PDB entry 4AIP | X-ray diffraction, 2.40 A resolution | chains B and C of the 3 polymer chains in the assembly

# Chain B (and C)
Name: Fe-regulated protein B
Organism: Neisseria meningitidis
Notes: chain C of this document is another copy of the same molecule, construct and numbering; everything in this record applies to it too
UniProt: Q51162 (Q51162_NEIME); residues 45-742 here correspond to UniProt positions 23-720 (UniProt number = residue number - 22)
Amino-acid sequence (742 residues; row label = number of the first residue in the row):
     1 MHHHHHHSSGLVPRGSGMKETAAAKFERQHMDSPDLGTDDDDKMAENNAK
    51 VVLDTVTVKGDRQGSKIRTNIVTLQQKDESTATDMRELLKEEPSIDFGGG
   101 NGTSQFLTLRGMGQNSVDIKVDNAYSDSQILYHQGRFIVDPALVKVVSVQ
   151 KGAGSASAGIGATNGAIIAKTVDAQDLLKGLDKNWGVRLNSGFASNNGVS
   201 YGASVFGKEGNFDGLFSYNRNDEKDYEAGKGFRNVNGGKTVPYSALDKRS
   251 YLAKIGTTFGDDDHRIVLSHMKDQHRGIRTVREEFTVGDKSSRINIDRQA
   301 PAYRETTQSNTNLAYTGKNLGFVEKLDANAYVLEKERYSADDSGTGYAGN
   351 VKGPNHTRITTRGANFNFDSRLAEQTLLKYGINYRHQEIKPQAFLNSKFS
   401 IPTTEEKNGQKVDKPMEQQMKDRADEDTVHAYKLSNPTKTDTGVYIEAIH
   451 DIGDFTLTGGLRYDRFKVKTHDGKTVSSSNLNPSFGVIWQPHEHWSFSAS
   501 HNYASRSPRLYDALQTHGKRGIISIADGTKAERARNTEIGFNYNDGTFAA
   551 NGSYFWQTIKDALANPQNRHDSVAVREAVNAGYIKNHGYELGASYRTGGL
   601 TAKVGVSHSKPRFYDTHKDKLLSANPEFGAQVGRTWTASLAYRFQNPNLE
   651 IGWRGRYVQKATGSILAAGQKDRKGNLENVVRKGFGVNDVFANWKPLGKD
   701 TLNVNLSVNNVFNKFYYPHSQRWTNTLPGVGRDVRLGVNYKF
Disordered / not traced: 1-59, 401-416, 570-571 (chain C: 1-60, 405-414, 568-574)
Construct notes: expression tag (1-44); conflict Asn-197 (Glu175 in Q51162), Ile-446 (Val424 in Q51162)
Residues lining bound ligands: 3,6,9,12,15-pentaoxatricosan-1-ol (N8E): Gly-207, Lys-208, Glu-209, Phe-212, Asp-213, Gly-214, Phe-216, Tyr-251, Ala-253, Lys-254, Ile-255, Leu-268, Ser-269, His-270, Lys-272
From the paper describing this entry:
  - mutagenesis - H133A: abolished binding to iron (III) citrate
  - mutagenesis - H133A/Y347F: abolished binding to iron
  - mutagenesis - H133A/Y347F: decreased binding to ferric enterobactin
  - mutagenesis - H133A: unchanged binding to Cu2+
  - mutagenesis - H133A: decreased binding to Fe3+

# How chain B and chain C interact
Pairs across the interface - 16 pairs, chain B then chain C:
  Phe-193(B) / Thr-311(C)
  Asn-197(B) / Arg-358(C)
  Val-199(B) / His-270(C)
  Lys-224(B) / Glu-336(C)  salt bridge
  Lys-224(B) / Arg-358(C)
  Asn-236(B) / Phe-394(C)
  Asn-236(B) / Leu-434(C)
  Asn-236(B) / Ser-435(C)
  Ile-278(B) / Pro-354(C)  hydrophobic
  Asp-341(B) / Lys-352(C)  salt bridge
  Pro-696(B) / Phe-212(C)  hydrophobic
  Leu-697(B) / Glu-209(C)
  Leu-702(B) / Phe-212(C)  hydrophobic
  Leu-736(B) / Leu-268(C)  hydrophobic
  Val-738(B) / Ile-255(C)  hydrophobic
  Tyr-740(B) / Glu-209(C)
Other interface residues (no listed pair), chain B (17 interface residues in all): Ser-195, Arg-220, Tyr-243, Tyr-303
Other interface residues (no listed pair), chain C (18 interface residues in all): Lys-272, Val-332, Glu-334, Arg-362, Gln-392

# Summary
The interface between chain B and chain C involves 17 residues on one side and 18 on the other; the contacts
include 2 salt bridges. Polar contacts include Lys-224(B)/Glu-336(C) and Asp-341(B)/Lys-352(C). The paper
reports that H133A of chain B abolishes binding to iron (III) citrate; H133A/Y347F of chain B abolish binding
to iron.
Chain B and chain C are both Fe-regulated protein B (Neisseria meningitidis); the structure, The FrpB iron
transporter from Neisseria meningitidis (F3-3 variant), was determined by X-ray diffraction together with 4AIQ
and 4B7O from the same study.
